8I9V - chains C1 and LB of the 56 polymer chains in the assembly; structure by electron microscopy, 3.10 A resolution.

Chain C1:
Molecule: 3341-nt RNA strand
Source organism: Chaetomium thermophilum
Sequence (3341 nucleotides; numbered 1 to 3341; the number before each row is that of its first residue):
     1 GGUUGACCUC GGAUCAGGUA GGAGGACCCG CUGAACUUAA GCAUAUCAAU AAGCGGAGGA
    61 AAAGAAACCA ACAGGGAUUG CCCUAGUAAC GGCGAGUGAA GCGGCAACAG CUCAAAUUUG
   121 AAAGCUGGCU UCGGCCCGCG UUGUAAUUUG GAGAGGAUGC UUUGGGCGAG GCUCCUUCUG
   181 AGUUCCCUGG AACGGGACGC CACAGAGGGU GAGAGCCCCG UAUAGUUGGA AGCCAAGCCU
   241 GUGUAAAGCU CCUUCGACGA GUCGAGUAGU UUGGGAAUGC UGCUCAAAAU GGGAGGUAAA
   301 UUUCUUCUAA AGCUAAAUAC CGGCCAGAGA CCGAUAGCGC ACAAGUAGAG UGAUCGAAAG
   361 AUGAAAAGCA CUUUGAAAAG AGGGUUAAAU AGCACGUGAA AUUGUUGAAA GGGAAGCGCU
   421 UGUGACCAGA CUUGCGCCCG GCGGAUCAUC CGGUGUUCUC ACCGGUGCAC UCCGCCGGGC
   481 UCAGGCCAGC AUCGGUUCUG GCGGGGGGAU AAAGGCCCAG GGAAUGUGGC UCCUCCGGGA
   541 GUGUUAUAGC CCUGGGUGUA AUACCCUCGC CGGGACCGAG GACCGCGCUC UGCAAGGAUG
   601 CUGGCGUAAU GGUCACCAGC GACCCGUCUU GAAACACGGA CCAAGGAGUC AAGGUUUUGC
   661 GCGAGUGUUU GGGUGUAAAA CCCGCACGCG UAAUGAAAGU GAACGUAGGU GAGAGCUUCG
   721 GCGCAUCAUC GACCGAUCCU GAUGUAUUCG GAUGGAUUUG AGUAGGAGCG UUAAGCCUUG
   781 GACCCGAAAG AUGGUGAACU AUGCUUGGAU AGGGUGAAGC CAGAGGAAAC UCUGGUGGAG
   841 GCUCGCAGCG GUUCUGACGU GCAAAUCGAU CGUCAAAUCU GAGCAUGGGG GCGAAAGACU
   901 AAUCGAACCA UCUAGUAGCU GGUUACCGCC GAAGUUUCCC UCAGGAUAGC AGUGUCGACC
   961 UUCAGUUUUA UGAGGUAAAG CGAAUGAUUA GGGACUCGGG GGCGAUUUUU AGCCUUCAUC
  1021 CAUUCUCAAA CUUUAAAUAU GUAAGAAGCC CUUGUUACUU AACUGAACGU GGGCAUUCGA
  1081 AUGUAUCGAC ACUAGUGGGC CAUUUUUGGU AAGCAGAACU GGCGAUGCGG GAUGAACCGA
  1141 ACGCGGGGUU AAGGUGCCGG AGUGGACGCU CAUCAGACAC CACAAAAGGC GUUAGUACAU
  1201 CUUGACAGCA GGACGGUGGC CAUGGAAGUC GGAAUCCGCU AAGGACUGUG UAACAACUCA
  1261 CCUGCCGAAU GUACUAGCCC UGAAAAUGGA UGGCGCUCAA GCGUCCCACC CAUACCCCGC
  1321 CCUCAGGGUA GAAACGAUGC CCUGAGGAGU AGGCGGCCGU GGAGGUCAGU GACGAAGCCU
  1381 AGGGCGUGAG CCCGGGUCGA ACGGCCUCUA GUGCAGAUCU UGGUGGUAGU AGCAAAUACU
  1441 UCAAUGAGAA CUUGAAGGAC CGAAGUGGGG AAAGGUUCCA UGUGAACAGC GGUUGGACAU
  1501 GGGUUAGUCG AUCCUAAGCC AUAGGGAAGU UCCGUUUCAA AGGGGCACUC GUGCCCCGUG
  1561 UGGCGAAAGG GAAGCCGGUU AAUAUUCCGG CACCUGGAUG UGGGUUUUGC GCGGCAACGC
  1621 AACUGAACGC GGAGACGACG GCGGGGGCCC CGGGCAGAGU UCUCUUUUCU UCUUAACGGU
  1681 CUAUCACCCU GGAAACAGUU UGUCUGGAGA UAGGGUUUAA UGGCCGGAAG AGCCCGACAC
  1741 UUCUGUCGGG UCCGGUGCGC UCUCGACGUC CCUUGAAAAU CCGCGGGAGG GAAUAAUUCU
  1801 CACGCCAGGU CGUACUCAUA ACCGCAGCAG GUCCCCAAGG UGAACAGCCU CUGGUUGAUA
  1861 GAACAAUGUA GAUAAGGGAA GUCGGCAAAA UAGAUCCGUA ACUUCGGGAA AAGGAUUGGC
  1921 UCUAAGGGUU GGGCACGUUG GGCUUUGGGC GGACGCCCUG GGAGCAGAGG GCCUCUAGCC
  1981 GGGCAACCGG CCGGCGGCCC UCAGCACCCG GGGUUGAAGC CCUUAGCAGG CUUCGGCCGU
  2041 CCGGCGUGCG GUUAACAACC AACUUAGAAC UGGUACGGAC AGGGGGAAUC UGACUGUCUA
  2101 AUUAAAACAU AGCAUUGCGA UGGCCAGAAA GUGGUGUUGA CGCAAUGUGA UUUCUGCCCA
  2161 GUGCUCUGAA UGUCAAAGUG AAGAAAUUCA ACCAAGCGCG GGUAAACGGC GGGAGUAACU
  2221 AUGACUCUCU UAAGGUAGCC AAAUGCCUCG UCAUCUAAUU AGUGACGCGC AUGAAUGGAU
  2281 UAACGAGAUU CCCACUGUCC CUAUCUACUA UCUAGCGAAA CCACAGCCAA GGGAACGGGC
  2341 UUGGCAAAAU CAGCGGGGAA AGAAGACCCU GUUGAGCUUG ACUCUAGUUU GACAUUGUGA
  2401 AAAGACAUAG GAGGUGUAGA AUAGGUGGGA GCUUCGGCGC CAGUGAAAUA CCACUACUCC
  2461 UAUUGUUUUU UUACUUAUUC AAUGAAGCGG GGCUGGACUU GCGUCCAACU UCUGGAGUUA
  2521 AGGUCCUUCG CGGGCCGACC CGGGUUGAAG ACAUUGUCAG GUGGGGAGUU UGGCUGGGGC
  2581 GGCACAUCUG UUAAACCAUA ACGCAGGUGU CCUAAGGGGG GCUCAUGGAG AACAGAAAUC
  2641 UCCAGUAGAA CAAAAGGGUA AAAGUCCCCU UGAUUUUGAU UUUCAGUGUG AAUACAAACC
  2701 AUGAAAGUGU GGCCUAUCGA UCCUUUAGUC CCUCGAAAUU UGAGGCUAGA GGUGCCAGAA
  2761 AAGUUACCAC AGGGAUAACU GGCUUGUGGC GGCCAAGCGU UCAUAGCGAC GUCGCUUUUU
  2821 GAUCCUUCGA UGUCGGCUCU UCCUAUCAUA CCGAAGCAGA AUUCGGUAAG CGUUGGAUUG
  2881 UUCACCCACU AAUAGGGAAC GUGAGCUGGG UUUAGACCGU CGUGAGACAG GUUAGUUUUA
  2941 CCCUACUGAU GAACUCGUCG CAAUGGUAAU UCAGCUUAGU ACGAGAGGAA CCGCUGAUUC
  3001 AGAUAAUUGG UUUUUGCGGU UGUCCGACCG GGCAGUGCCG CGAAGCUACC AUCUGCUGGA
  3061 UAAUGGCUGA ACGCCUCUAA GUCAGAAUCC AUGCCAGAAC GCGACGAUAC UACCCGCACG
  3121 UUGUAGACGU AUAAGAAUAG GCUCCGGCCU CGUAUCCUAG CAGGCGAUUC CUCCGCCGGC
  3181 CUCGAAGUGG CCGUCGGUAA UUCGCGUAUU GCAAUUUAGA CACGCGCGGG AUCAAAUCCU
  3241 UUGCAGACGA CUUAGAUGUG CGAAAGGGUC CUGUAAGCAG UAGAGUAGCC UUGUUGUUAC
  3301 GAUCUGCUGA GGGUAAGCCC UCCUUCGCCU AGAUUUCCCA G
Disordered / not traced: 1-2, 800-905, 987-1028, 1438-1854, 1887-1894, 1904-2070, 2082, 2093-2283, 2359-2362, 2484-2545, 2571-2721, 2753-2756, 2822-2828, 2904-2914, 2937-2940, 3110-3111, 3121-3123, 3215-3217, 3338-3341

Chain LB:
Molecule: 60S ribosomal protein L3-like protein
Source organism: Chaetomium thermophilum
UniProt: G0RXW1 (G0RXW1_CHATD); residue numbers follow UniProt; this construct covers 1-392
Chain sequence (392 residues; each row starts with the number of its first residue):
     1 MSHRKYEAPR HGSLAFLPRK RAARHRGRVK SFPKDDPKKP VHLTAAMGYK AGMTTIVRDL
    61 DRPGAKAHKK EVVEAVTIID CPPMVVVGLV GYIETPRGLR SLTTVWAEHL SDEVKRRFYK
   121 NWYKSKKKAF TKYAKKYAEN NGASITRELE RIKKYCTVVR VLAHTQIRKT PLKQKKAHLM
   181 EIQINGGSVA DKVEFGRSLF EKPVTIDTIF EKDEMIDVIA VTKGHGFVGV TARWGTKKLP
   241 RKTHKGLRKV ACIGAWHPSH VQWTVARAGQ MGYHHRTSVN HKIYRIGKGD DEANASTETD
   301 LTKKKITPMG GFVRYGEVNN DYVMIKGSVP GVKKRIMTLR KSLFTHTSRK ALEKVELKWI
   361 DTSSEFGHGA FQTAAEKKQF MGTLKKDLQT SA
Disordered / not traced: 1-11, 229-267, 392

Chain C1 / chain LB interface:
Contacting residue pairs - 228 pairs, chain C1 then chain LB:
  G2353(C1) - Ala268(LB)  sugar contact
  U2947(C1) - Pro18(LB)  phosphate contact
  G2948(C1) - Pro18(LB)  phosphate contact
  G2948(C1) - Arg19(LB)  sugar contact
  G2948(C1) - Lys20(LB)  phosphate contact
  A2949(C1) - Lys20(LB)  phosphate contact
  A2949(C1) - Arg21(LB)  hydrogen bond to the phosphate
  U2950(C1) - Arg21(LB)  salt bridge to the phosphate
  G2957(C1) - Phe118(LB)  hydrogen bond to the sugar
  G2957(C1) - Lys120(LB)  hydrogen bond to the phosphate
  U2958(C1) - Arg117(LB)  sugar contact
  U2958(C1) - Phe118(LB)  sugar contact
  U2958(C1) - Lys120(LB)  salt bridge to the phosphate
  C2959(C1) - Arg26(LB)  salt bridge to the phosphate
  C2959(C1) - Met180(LB)  phosphate contact
  C2959(C1) - Glu181(LB)  hydrogen bond to the sugar
  G2960(C1) - Arg24(LB)  salt bridge to the phosphate
  G2960(C1) - Arg26(LB)  salt bridge to the phosphate
  G2960(C1) - Tyr92(LB)  hydrogen bond to the sugar
  G2960(C1) - Arg160(LB)  hydrogen bond to the phosphate
  G2960(C1) - Met180(LB)  phosphate contact
  G2960(C1) - Glu181(LB)  hydrogen bond to the phosphate
  C2961(C1) - Arg28(LB)  salt bridge to the phosphate
  C2961(C1) - Tyr92(LB)  sugar contact
  C2961(C1) - Gly98(LB)  sugar contact
  C2961(C1) - Leu99(LB)  hydrogen bond to the sugar
  C2961(C1) - Arg160(LB)  salt bridge to the phosphate
  A2962(C1) - Arg97(LB)  sugar contact
  A2962(C1) - Gly98(LB)  sugar contact
  A2962(C1) - Leu99(LB)  phosphate contact
  G2966(C1) - Leu14(LB)  hydrogen bond to the sugar
  G2966(C1) - Ala15(LB)  hydrogen bond to the base
  U2967(C1) - Leu14(LB)  phosphate contact
  U2967(C1) - Ala15(LB)  sugar contact
  A2968(C1) - Ser13(LB)  base contact
  G2993(C1) - Arg349(LB)  phosphate contact
  C2994(C1) - Pro63(LB)  hydrogen bond to the sugar
  C2994(C1) - Gly64(LB)  sugar contact
  C2994(C1) - Arg349(LB)  salt bridge to the phosphate
  U2995(C1) - Arg62(LB)  phosphate contact
  U2995(C1) - Pro63(LB)  sugar contact
  U2995(C1) - Gly64(LB)  sugar contact
  U2995(C1) - Ala65(LB)  phosphate contact
  U2995(C1) - Arg349(LB)  phosphate contact
  U2995(C1) - Lys350(LB)  salt bridge to the phosphate
  G2996(C1) - Arg62(LB)  salt bridge to the phosphate
  G2996(C1) - Lys350(LB)  salt bridge to the phosphate
  A3001(C1) - Ser13(LB)  hydrogen bond to the phosphate
  A3001(C1) - Phe16(LB)  sugar contact
  G3002(C1) - Ser13(LB)  phosphate contact
  G3002(C1) - Phe16(LB)  sugar contact
  G3002(C1) - Arg19(LB)  salt bridge to the phosphate
  G3002(C1) - Arg276(LB)  hydrogen bond to the phosphate
  A3003(C1) - Thr222(LB)  phosphate contact
  A3003(C1) - His274(LB)  phosphate contact
  A3003(C1) - Arg276(LB)  salt bridge to the phosphate
  A3003(C1) - Ser328(LB)  hydrogen bond to the base
  A3003(C1) - Pro330(LB)  sugar contact
  U3004(C1) - Lys50(LB)  phosphate contact
  U3004(C1) - Met53(LB)  sugar contact
  U3004(C1) - Thr222(LB)  phosphate contact
  U3004(C1) - Lys223(LB)  hydrogen bond to the phosphate
  U3004(C1) - Ser328(LB)  sugar contact
  U3004(C1) - Val329(LB)  sugar contact
  U3004(C1) - Gly331(LB)  sugar contact
  A3005(C1) - Met53(LB)  sugar contact
  A3005(C1) - Lys223(LB)  salt bridge to the phosphate
  A3006(C1) - Met53(LB)  sugar contact
  A3006(C1) - Thr54(LB)  sugar contact
  A3006(C1) - Thr55(LB)  sugar contact
  A3006(C1) - Ala75(LB)  base contact
  A3006(C1) - Asp361(LB)  sugar contact
  A3006(C1) - Glu365(LB)  phosphate contact
  U3007(C1) - Gly367(LB)  phosphate contact
  U3008(C1) - His368(LB)  phosphate contact
  G3042(C1) - His368(LB)  phosphate contact
  A3043(C1) - Phe366(LB)  hydrogen bond to the sugar
  A3043(C1) - Gly367(LB)  phosphate contact
  A3043(C1) - His368(LB)  salt bridge to the phosphate
  A3044(C1) - Glu365(LB)  phosphate contact
  A3044(C1) - Phe366(LB)  phosphate contact
  A3044(C1) - Gly367(LB)  phosphate contact
  G3045(C1) - Val313(LB)  phosphate contact
  G3045(C1) - Arg314(LB)  salt bridge to the phosphate
  C3046(C1) - Lys223(LB)  salt bridge to the phosphate
  U3047(C1) - His225(LB)  salt bridge to the phosphate
  U3052(C1) - Ala75(LB)  sugar contact
  C3053(C1) - Lys326(LB)  hydrogen bond to the phosphate
  C3053(C1) - Gly327(LB)  sugar contact
  C3053(C1) - Ser328(LB)  hydrogen bond to the base
  U3054(C1) - Val279(LB)  hydrogen bond to the sugar
  U3054(C1) - Asn280(LB)  sugar contact
  U3054(C1) - Lys326(LB)  salt bridge to the phosphate
  G3055(C1) - Asn280(LB)  sugar contact
  C3056(C1) - Phe344(LB)  base contact
  U3057(C1) - Phe344(LB)  sugar contact
  U3057(C1) - Thr345(LB)  phosphate contact
  U3057(C1) - Thr347(LB)  phosphate contact
  G3093(C1) - Ser31(LB)  hydrogen bond to the phosphate
  G3093(C1) - Leu343(LB)  phosphate contact
  G3093(C1) - Phe344(LB)  sugar contact
  C3094(C1) - Phe16(LB)  sugar contact
  C3094(C1) - Ser31(LB)  hydrogen bond to the phosphate
  C3094(C1) - Thr277(LB)  phosphate contact
  C3094(C1) - Arg340(LB)  salt bridge to the phosphate
  C3095(C1) - Ala15(LB)  sugar contact
  C3095(C1) - Lys30(LB)  phosphate contact
  C3095(C1) - His275(LB)  salt bridge to the phosphate
  C3095(C1) - Arg276(LB)  phosphate contact
  C3095(C1) - Thr277(LB)  hydrogen bond to the phosphate
  A3096(C1) - Lys20(LB)  hydrogen bond to the sugar
  A3096(C1) - Lys30(LB)  salt bridge to the phosphate
  A3096(C1) - His275(LB)  salt bridge to the phosphate
  G3097(C1) - Lys20(LB)  salt bridge to the phosphate
  G3097(C1) - Ala23(LB)  phosphate contact
  G3097(C1) - Arg28(LB)  base contact
  G3097(C1) - Lys30(LB)  hydrogen bond to the base
  G3103(C1) - Arg100(LB)  hydrogen bond to the sugar
  G3103(C1) - Ser101(LB)  hydrogen bond to the sugar
  A3104(C1) - Ser101(LB)  hydrogen bond to the sugar
  A3104(C1) - Leu102(LB)  sugar contact
  A3104(C1) - Thr103(LB)  sugar contact
  A3104(C1) - Thr104(LB)  hydrogen bond to the sugar
  C3105(C1) - Thr103(LB)  phosphate contact
  C3105(C1) - Trp106(LB)  hydrogen bond to the sugar
  G3106(C1) - Ala129(LB)  sugar contact
  G3106(C1) - Phe130(LB)  hydrogen bond to the sugar
  G3106(C1) - Tyr133(LB)  phosphate contact
  G3106(C1) - Lys136(LB)  salt bridge to the phosphate
  A3107(C1) - Lys128(LB)  sugar contact
  A3107(C1) - Phe130(LB)  phosphate contact
  A3107(C1) - Thr131(LB)  phosphate contact
  A3107(C1) - Lys132(LB)  hydrogen bond to the phosphate
  A3107(C1) - Tyr133(LB)  hydrogen bond to the phosphate
  U3108(C1) - Lys132(LB)  salt bridge to the phosphate
  C3183(C1) - Lys154(LB)  salt bridge to the phosphate
  G3184(C1) - Arg100(LB)  base contact
  G3184(C1) - Leu102(LB)  base contact
  G3184(C1) - Arg151(LB)  hydrogen bond to the base
  G3184(C1) - Tyr155(LB)  hydrogen bond to the phosphate
  A3185(C1) - Ile93(LB)  sugar contact
  A3185(C1) - Thr95(LB)  sugar contact
  A3185(C1) - Pro96(LB)  base contact
  A3186(C1) - Ile93(LB)  phosphate contact
  A3186(C1) - Thr95(LB)  phosphate contact
  A3186(C1) - Arg97(LB)  salt bridge to the phosphate
  A3186(C1) - Arg100(LB)  salt bridge to the phosphate
  G3187(C1) - Arg151(LB)  hydrogen bond to the base
  G3187(C1) - Tyr155(LB)  hydrogen bond to the base
  A3234(C1) - Lys126(LB)  phosphate contact
  A3234(C1) - Lys128(LB)  salt bridge to the phosphate
  A3235(C1) - Tyr119(LB)  hydrogen bond to the phosphate
  A3235(C1) - Ser125(LB)  phosphate contact
  A3235(C1) - Lys126(LB)  phosphate contact
  A3235(C1) - Lys128(LB)  phosphate contact
  A3236(C1) - Tyr119(LB)  phosphate contact
  A3236(C1) - Lys120(LB)  hydrogen bond to the phosphate
  A3236(C1) - Asn121(LB)  hydrogen bond to the phosphate
  U3237(C1) - Lys120(LB)  phosphate contact
  U3237(C1) - Asn121(LB)  phosphate contact
  U3237(C1) - Lys124(LB)  hydrogen bond to the base
  C3238(C1) - Lys124(LB)  base contact
  U3242(C1) - Lys173(LB)  sugar contact
  C3244(C1) - His25(LB)  hydrogen bond to the base
  C3244(C1) - Leu172(LB)  base contact
  C3244(C1) - Lys173(LB)  base contact
  C3244(C1) - Val332(LB)  sugar contact
  C3244(C1) - Lys334(LB)  salt bridge to the phosphate
  C3244(C1) - Arg335(LB)  hydrogen bond to the phosphate
  A3245(C1) - Lys223(LB)  phosphate contact
  A3245(C1) - Gly224(LB)  hydrogen bond to the phosphate
  A3245(C1) - Tyr273(LB)  sugar contact
  A3245(C1) - Arg335(LB)  salt bridge to the phosphate
  G3246(C1) - Gly224(LB)  phosphate contact
  G3246(C1) - Gly226(LB)  hydrogen bond to the phosphate
  G3246(C1) - Phe227(LB)  stacking on the base
  G3246(C1) - Gln270(LB)  hydrogen bond to the phosphate
  A3247(C1) - Gly226(LB)  phosphate contact
  A3247(C1) - Phe227(LB)  phosphate contact
  C3248(C1) - Phe227(LB)  phosphate contact
  G3249(C1) - Arg21(LB)  hydrogen bond to the base
  A3250(C1) - Arg21(LB)  hydrogen bond to the base
  U3252(C1) - His25(LB)  sugar contact
  U3252(C1) - Gln174(LB)  phosphate contact
  U3253(C1) - Arg117(LB)  salt bridge to the phosphate
  U3253(C1) - Lys173(LB)  sugar contact
  U3253(C1) - Gln174(LB)  hydrogen bond to the phosphate
  A3254(C1) - Arg116(LB)  salt bridge to the phosphate
  A3254(C1) - Lys173(LB)  sugar contact
  A3254(C1) - Gln174(LB)  phosphate contact
  A3254(C1) - Lys175(LB)  hydrogen bond to the phosphate
  A3254(C1) - Lys176(LB)  hydrogen bond to the phosphate
  G3255(C1) - Arg116(LB)  salt bridge to the phosphate
  G3255(C1) - Tyr123(LB)  stacking on the base
  G3255(C1) - Lys175(LB)  salt bridge to the phosphate
  A3256(C1) - Tyr123(LB)  hydrogen bond to the sugar
  A3256(C1) - Lys124(LB)  base contact
  A3256(C1) - Lys127(LB)  sugar contact
  U3259(C1) - Arg168(LB)  hydrogen bond to the base
  G3260(C1) - Lys175(LB)  hydrogen bond to the sugar
  G3268(C1) - Gly310(LB)  hydrogen bond to the base
  G3268(C1) - Lys386(LB)  salt bridge to the phosphate
  U3269(C1) - Met309(LB)  phosphate contact
  U3269(C1) - Gly310(LB)  sugar contact
  U3269(C1) - Ser364(LB)  hydrogen bond to the sugar
  U3269(C1) - Phe366(LB)  sugar contact
  U3269(C1) - Lys377(LB)  salt bridge to the phosphate
  C3270(C1) - Phe366(LB)  hydrogen bond to the sugar
  C3270(C1) - Gly367(LB)  sugar contact
  C3270(C1) - His368(LB)  phosphate contact
  C3270(C1) - Lys377(LB)  salt bridge to the phosphate
  C3271(C1) - His368(LB)  phosphate contact
  U3308(C1) - Lys385(LB)  salt bridge to the phosphate
  G3309(C1) - Met381(LB)  hydrogen bond to the base
  G3309(C1) - Leu384(LB)  sugar contact
  A3310(C1) - Leu384(LB)  phosphate contact
  A3310(C1) - Lys385(LB)  hydrogen bond to the phosphate
  A3315(C1) - Phe366(LB)  base contact
  G3317(C1) - Arg314(LB)  base contact
  C3318(C1) - Gly310(LB)  base contact
  C3318(C1) - Phe312(LB)  hydrogen bond to the sugar
  C3318(C1) - Val313(LB)  sugar contact
  C3318(C1) - Arg314(LB)  hydrogen bond to the sugar
  C3318(C1) - Phe366(LB)  base contact
  C3319(C1) - Gly310(LB)  sugar contact
  C3319(C1) - Gly316(LB)  sugar contact
  C3319(C1) - Glu317(LB)  sugar contact
  C3320(C1) - Pro171(LB)  phosphate contact
Other interface residues (no listed pair), chain C1 (93 interface residues in all): C3102, C3251, U3257, G3311, A3331, G3332, A3333
Other interface residues (no listed pair), chain LB (131 interface residues in all): Gly12, Ala22, Val29, Leu162, His178, Leu179, Met271, His281, Tyr315, Lys333, Gly369, Phe371, Ala374, Gly382

In short:
Chain C1 and chain LB form an interface of 93 and 131 residues respectively; the contacts include 60 hydrogen
bonds, 40 salt bridges and 2 aromatic stacking contacts. Among the polar pairs are G2966(C1)-Ala15(LB),
A3003(C1)-Ser328(LB) and C3053(C1)-Ser328(LB).
Chain C1 is a 3341-nt RNA strand and chain LB is 60S ribosomal protein L3-like protein, both from Chaetomium
thermophilum; the structure, Cryo-EM structure of a Chaetomium thermophilum pre-60S ribosomal subunit - State
Dbp10-2, was determined by electron microscopy (same publication as 8I9P, 8I9T, 8I9W, 8I9X, 8I9Y, 8I9Z and
8IA0).
